PDB entry 8ASN | X-ray diffraction, 2.57 A resolution | chains A and B of the 9 polymer chains in the assembly

Chain A:
Name: Tubulin alpha-1B chain
From: Bos taurus
UniProtKB: P81947 (TBA1B_BOVIN); residues 1-451 here = UniProt positions 1-451
Chain sequence (451 residues; numbered 1 to 451; the number before each row is that of its first residue):
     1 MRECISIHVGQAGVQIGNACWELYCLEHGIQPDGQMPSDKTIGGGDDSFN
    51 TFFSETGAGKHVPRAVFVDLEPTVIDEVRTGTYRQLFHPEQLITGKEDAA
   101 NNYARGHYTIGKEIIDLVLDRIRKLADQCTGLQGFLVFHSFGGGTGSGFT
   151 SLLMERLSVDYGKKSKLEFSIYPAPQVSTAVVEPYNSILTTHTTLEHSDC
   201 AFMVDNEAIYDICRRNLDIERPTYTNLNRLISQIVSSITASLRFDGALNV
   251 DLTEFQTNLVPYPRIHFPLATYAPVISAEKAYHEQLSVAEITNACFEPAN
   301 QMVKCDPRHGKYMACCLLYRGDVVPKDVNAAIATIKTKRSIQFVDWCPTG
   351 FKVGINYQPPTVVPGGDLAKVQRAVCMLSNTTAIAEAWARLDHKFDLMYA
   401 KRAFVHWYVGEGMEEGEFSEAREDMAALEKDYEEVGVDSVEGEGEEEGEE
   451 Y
Disordered / not traced: 38-46, 58-59, 438-451
Residues lining bound ligands: GTP (guanosine-5'-triphosphate): Gly10, Gln11, Ala12, Gln15, Ile16, Asp69, Asp98, Ala99, Ala100, Asn101, Asn102, Ser140, Gly142, Gly143, Gly144, Thr145, Gly146, Ile171, Pro173, Val177, Ser178, Thr179, Glu183, Asn206, Tyr224, Leu227, Asn228, Ile231

Chain B:
Name: Tubulin beta-2B chain
From: Bos taurus
UniProtKB: Q6B856 (TBB2B_BOVIN); the author numbering skips numbers that UniProt does not, so the offset changes along the chain: 1-42 = UniProt 1-42; 45-360 = UniProt 43-358; 369-455 = UniProt 359-445
Chain sequence (445 residues; row label = number of the first residue in the row; note: 10 numbers in that range are skipped by the numbering (no residue carries them; nothing is unmodelled there)):
     1 MREIVHIQAGQCGNQIGAKFWEVISDEHGIDPTGSYHGDSDL
    45 QLERINVYYNEATGNKYVPRAILVDLEPGTMDSVRSGPFGQIFRPDNFVF
    95 GQSGAGNNWAKGHYTEGAELVDSVLDVVRKESESCDCLQGFQLTHSLGGG
   145 TGSGMGTLLISKIREEYPDRIMNTFSVMPSPKVSDTVVEPYNATLSVHQL
   195 VENTDETYCIDNEALYDICFRTLKLTTPTYGDLNHLVSATMSGVTTCLRF
   245 PGQLNADLRKLAVNMVPFPRLHFFMPGFAPLTSRGSQQYRALTVPELTQQ
   295 MFDSKNMMAACDPRHGRYLTVAAIFRGRMSMKEVDEQMLNVQNKNSSYFV
   345 EWIPNNVKTAVCDIPP
   369 RGLKMSATFIGNSTAIQELFKRISEQFTAMFRRKAFLHWYTGEGMDEMEF
   419 TEAESNMNDLVSEYQQYQDATADEQGEFEEEEGEDEA
Disordered / not traced: 1, 282, 369, 439-455
Metal / ion sites: Mg2+ site 1 near Ala9 (its only coordinating residue here); Mg2+ site 2: Ser140 (together with GDP)
Residues lining bound ligands: GDP (guanosine-5'-diphosphate): Ala9, Gly10, Gln11, Cys12, Gly13, Gln15, Ile16, Asp69, Asn101, Ser140, Gly142, Gly143, Gly144, Thr145, Gly146, Ser147, Val171, Pro173, Val177, Asp179, Glu183, Asn206, Leu209, Tyr224, Leu227, Asn228
Swiss-Prot annotation at these positions:
  - motif: Met1 to Ile4 (MREI motif)
  - binding site (GTP): Gln11, Glu71, Ser140, Gly144, Thr145, Gly146, Asn206, Asn228
  - binding site (Mg(2+)): Glu71
  - modified residue: Ser40 (Phosphoserine), Thr57 (Phosphothreonine), Lys60 (N6-acetyllysine), Ser174 (Phosphoserine), Thr287 (Phosphothreonine), Thr292 (Phosphothreonine), Arg320 (Omega-N-methylarginine), Glu448 (5-glutamyl polyglutamate)
  - cross-link (Glycyl lysine isopeptide (Lys-Gly)): Lys60 (interchain with G-Cter in ubiquitin), Lys326 (interchain with G-Cter in ubiquitin)

How chain A and chain B interact:
Pairs across the interface - 52 pairs, chain A then chain B:
  Gln11(A) with Gln247(B)
  Lys96(A) with Arg2(B); Asp130(B), salt bridge
  Glu97(A) with Arg2(B), salt bridge; Arg164(B), salt bridge
  Asp98(A) with Asp251(B); Lys254(B), salt bridge
  Ala100(A) with Arg253(B); Lys254(B); Val257(B)
  Asn101(A) with Lys254(B)
  Arg105(A) with Arg253(B)
  Pro175(A) with Asn349(B)
  Ser178(A) with Lys352(B)
  Thr179(A) with Gln247(B); Leu248(B); Asn258(B), hydrogen bond (backbone-side chain)
  Ala180(A) with Asn258(B); Lys352(B)
  Val181(A) with Asn258(B), hydrogen bond (backbone-side chain); Ile347(B), hydrophobic; Pro348(B); Asn349(B); Lys352(B)
  Tyr210(A) with Asp329(B)
  Glu220(A) with Lys326(B), salt bridge
  Arg221(A) with Met325(B); Asp329(B), salt bridge
  Tyr224(A) with Gln247(B)
  Lys394(A) with Pro348(B); Asn349(B)
  Leu397(A) with Glu345(B); Trp346(B); Pro348(B), hydrophobic
  Met398(A) with Trp346(B), hydrogen bond (backbone-backbone); Pro348(B)
  Lys401(A) with Phe262(B); Trp346(B)
  Ala403(A) with Pro261(B); Phe262(B), hydrophobic
  Phe404(A) with Val257(B); Asn258(B); Val260(B); Pro261(B), hydrogen bond (backbone-backbone); Thr314(B)
  His406(A) with Val260(B); Pro261(B), hydrogen bond (side chain-backbone); Phe262(B); Pro263(B)
  Trp407(A) with Ala256(B); Val257(B); Val260(B), hydrogen bond (side chain-backbone)
Also at the interface, not in a pair above, chain A (27 interface residues in all): Val182, Arg402, Glu411
Also at the interface, not in a pair above, chain B (31 interface residues in all): Cys131, Asp199, Ser324, Asn350, Tyr435, Ala438

Summary:
27 residues of chain A and 31 residues of chain B are in contact, with 6 hydrogen bonds and 6 salt bridges.
Polar contacts include Lys96(A)-Asp130(B), Glu97(A)-Arg2(B) and Glu97(A)-Arg164(B). Chain A binds GTP. Ligands
of chain B: GDP.
Chain A is Tubulin alpha-1B chain and chain B is Tubulin beta-2B chain, both from Bos taurus; the structure,
Crystal structure of the apo human TTL in complex with tubulin-stathmin, was determined by X-ray diffraction.
